Entry 8ETI (electron microscopy, 3.70 A resolution); this record covers chains 1 and 3 of the 45 polymer chains in the assembly.

== Chain 1 ==
Molecule: 3497-nt RNA strand
From: Schizosaccharomyces pombe
Sequence (3497 nucleotides; each row starts with the number of its first residue; note: 1 number in that range is skipped by the numbering (no residue carries it; nothing is unmodelled there)):
     1 AUUUGACCUC AAAUCAGGUA GGACUACGCG CUGAACUUAA GCAUAUCAAU AAGCGCAGGA
    61 AAAGAAAAUA ACCAUGAUUC CCUCAGUAAC GGCGAGUGAA GCGGGAAAAG CUCAAAUUUG
   121 AAAUCUGGCA ACAUUUCUUU UGUUGUCCGA GUUGUAAUUU CAAGAAGCUG CUUUGAGUGU
   181 AGACGAUCGG UCUAAGUUCC UUGGAACAGG ACGUCAGAGA GGGUGAGAAC CCCGUCUUUG
   241 GUCGAUUGGA UAUGCCAUAU AAAGCGCUUU CGAAGAGUCG AGUUGUUUGG GAAUGCAGCU
   301 CUAAAUGGGU GGUAAAUUUC AUCUAAAGCU AAAUAUUGGC GAGAGACCGA UAGCGAACAA
   361 GUAGAGUGAU CGAAAGAUGA AAAGAACUUU GAAAAGAGAG UUAAAUAGUA CGUGAAAUUG
   421 CUGAAAGGGA AGCAUUGGAA AUCAGUCUUA CCUGGGUGAG AUCAGUAGUC UCUUCGCGAG
   481 ACUAUGCACU CUGAACCUG
   501 GGU
  503A U
   504 AGGUCAGCAU CAGUUUUCGG GGGCGGAAAA AGAAUAAGGG AAGGUGGCUU UCCGGGUUCU
   564 GCCUGGGGAG UGUUUAUAGC CCUUGUUGUA AUACGUCCAC UGGGGACUGA GGACUGCGGC
   624 UUCGUGCCAA GGAUGCUGAC AUAAUGGUUU UCAAUGGCCC GUCUUGAAAC ACGGACCAAG
   684 GAGUCUAGCA UCUAUGCGAG UGUUUGGGUG AUGAAAACCC AUCCGCGAAA UGAAAGUGAA
   744 UGCAGGUGGG AACGCCCUUG UGGCGUGCAC CAUCGACCGA CCCGGAAGUU UGUCAAUGGA
   804 AGGGUUUGAG UAAGAGCAUA GCUGUUGGGA CCCGAAAGAU GGUGAACUAU GCCUGAAUAG
   864 GGUGAAGCCA GAGGAAACUC UGGUGGAGGC UCGUAGAGAU UCUGACGUGC AAAUCGAUCU
   924 UCAAAUUUGG GUAUAGGGGC GAAAGACUAA UCGAACCAUC UAGUAGCUGG UUCCUGCCGA
   984 AGUUUCCCUC AGGAUAGCAG AAACUCAGAU CAGUUUUAUG AGGUAAAGCG AAUGAUUAGA
  1044 GGUCUUGGGG AAGGAAUUUC CUCAACCUAU UCUCAAACUU UAAAUAUGUA AGACGCCCUU
  1104 GUCGCUUAAU UGGACGUGGG CCAUCGAAUG AGAGUUUCUA GUGGGCCAUU UUUGGUAAGC
  1164 AGAACUGGCG AUGCGGGAUG AACCGAACGU GAGGUUAAGG UGCCGGAAUG UACGCUCAUC
  1224 AGACACCAGA AAAGGUGUUA GUUCAUCUAG ACAGCAGGAC GGUGGCCAUG GAAGUCGGAA
  1284 UCCGCUAAGG AGUGUGUAAC AACUCACCUG CCGAAUGAAC UAGCCCUGAA AAUGGAUGGC
  1344 GCUUAAGCGU ACUACCCAUA CCUCACCGUC UGGGUUAGCU UUGAGAAGCU CAGACGAGUA
  1404 GGCAGGCGUG GAGGUUUGUG ACGAAGCCUU GGGCGUGAGC CUGGGUCGAA CAGCCUCUAG
  1464 UGCAGAUCUU GGUGGAAGUA GCAAAUAUUC AAAUGAGAAC UUUGAAGACU GAAGUGGGGA
  1524 AAGGUUCCAU GUGAACAGCA GUUGGACAUG GGUUAGUCGA UCCUAAGAGA UAGGGAAGCU
  1584 CCGUAUGAAA GUUGCACGAU UUUUCGUGCC UCCUAUCGAA AGGGAAUCCG GUUAAUAUUC
  1644 CGGAACCAGA AGGUGGAAUC AACACGGCAA CGUAAAUGAA GUUGGAGACG UCGGCGGGAG
  1704 CCCUGGGAAG AGUUCUCUUU UCUUUUUAAC AAACCAUUGA ACUACCCUGA AAUCGGUUUA
  1764 UCCGGAGCUA GGGUAUGGUG UUUGGAAGAG UUCAGCGCCU CAUGCUGAAU CCGGUGCGCU
  1824 CUCGACGGCC CUUGAAAAUC CAACGGAAGA AUGGACCUUC GGGUCCUUGU UUUCACAUCU
  1884 GGUCGUACUC AUAACCGCAG CAGGUCUCCA AGGUGAACAG CCUCUAGUUG AUAGAACAAU
  1944 GUAGAUAAGG GAAGUCGGCA AAAUGGAUCC GUAACUUCGG GAUAAGGAUU GGCUCUAAGG
  2004 GUUGGGUACG UUGGGCCUUG GAACCUGAAC GGUUGCUGGA CUGAGCGUGG ACCGAUGUCU
  2064 UUUCUCGCCU UUCGGGGUGA GAAGGGAUGU UGGACCUGCU UGGACCUUGG CGGCCGGGAA
  2124 GUCCUUGGUC GGGCUUUUCU CCUUCUCGGG GAUUAUGCUC UUACUGGCGU ACGUUUAACA
  2184 ACCAACUUAG AACUGGUACG GACAAGGGGA AUCUGACUGU CUAAUUAAAA CAUAGCAUUG
  2244 CGAUGGCCAG AAAGUGGUGU UGACGCAAUG UGAUUUCUGC CCAGUGCUCU GAAUGUCAAA
  2304 GUGAAGAAAU UCAACCAAGC GCGGGUAAAC GGCGGGAGUA ACUAUGACUC UCUUAAGGUA
  2364 GCCAAAUGCC UCGUCAUCUA ACUAGUGACG CGCAUGAAUG GAUUAACGAG AUUCCCACUG
  2424 UCCCUAUCUA CUAUCUAGCG AAACCACAGC CUGGGGAACG GGCCAGGCAA AAUCAGCGGG
  2484 GAAAGAAGAC CCUGUUGAGC UUGACUCUAG UUUGACAUUG UGAAGAGACA UAGAGGGUGU
  2544 AGGAUAAGUG GGAGUAUGUU UCGGCAUACG CCGGUGAAAU ACCACUACCU UUAUCGUUUC
  2604 UUUACUUAAU CAAUGAAGCG GAAUUGGGAU UUAUUUCCCA UAUUCUAGCG UUAAAGUUUC
  2664 UUCGCGAACU GAUCCGCGUU GAUGACAUUG UCAGGUGGGG AGUUUGGCUG GGGCGGCACA
  2724 UCUGUUAAAA GAUAACGCAG GUGUCCUAAG GGGGACUCAU CGAGAACAGA AAUCUCGAGU
  2784 AGAAUAAAAG GGUAAAAGUC CCCUUGAUUU UGAUUUUCAG UGUGAAUACA AACCAUGAAA
  2844 GUGUGGCCUA UCGAUCCUUU GUUCCCUCGA AAUUUGAGGA CAGAGGUGCC AGAAAAGUUA
  2904 CCACAGGGAU AACUGGCUUG UGGCAGUCAA GCGUUCAUAG CGACGUUGCU UUUUGAUUCU
  2964 UCGAUGUCGG CUCUUCCUAU CAUACCGAAG CAGAAUUCGG UAAGCGUUGG AUUGUUCACC
  3024 CACUAAUAGG GAACGUGAGC UGGGUUUAGA CCGUCGUGAG ACAGGUUAGU UUUACCCUAC
  3084 UGAUGAAGUG UCGUCGCAAU GGUAAUUCAA CUUAGUACGA GAGGAACCGU UGAUUCAGAU
  3144 CAUUGGUAUU UGCGGCUGCC UGACAAGGCA AUGCCGCGGA GCUAUCAUCU GCCGGAUAAC
  3204 GGCUGAACGC CUCUAAGCCA GAAUCCGUGC CAGAAAGCGA CGAUUUUUUG GUCCGCAUGA
  3264 UUUAUAUGUA UAAAAAUAGA GGUAGGACUU GUUCCUACUC UCCUGUAUCG UAGAAGAUGG
  3324 GCGAUGGUUG AUGAAACGGA AGUGUUUUAU UGACUUGUCC AUGAAAUUCC AUUGAAAUCU
  3384 UGUGCGGAAU CGAAUCCAUU GCAUACGACU UUAAUGUGGA ACGGGGUAUU GUAAGCAGUA
  3444 GAGUAGCCUU GUUGUUACGA UCUGCUGAGA UUAAGCCUUU GUUCCCAAGA UUUG
Unresolved in the structure: 1-2, 35-49, 91-95, 286-295, 313-318, 474-476, 493, 503A, 552-573, 668-670, 732-746, 780-814, 849-957, 991-994, 1026-1087, 1095-1129, 1227-1230, 1486-2439, 2459-2462, 2481-2924, 2936-2942, 2954-2976, 3011-3031, 3036-3081, 3160-3175, 3247-3268, 3290-3297, 3376-3393, 3442-3464
Differences from the reference sequence: conflict G501 (U9042 in 157310483), U503 (G9040 in 157310483), U2930 (C6612 in 157310483)

== Chain 3 ==
Protein: Protein mak16
From: Schizosaccharomyces pombe
Reference sequence: Q9UTE6 (MAK16_SCHPO); residues 1-302 here = UniProt positions 1-302
Amino-acid sequence (302 residues; each row starts with the number of its first residue):
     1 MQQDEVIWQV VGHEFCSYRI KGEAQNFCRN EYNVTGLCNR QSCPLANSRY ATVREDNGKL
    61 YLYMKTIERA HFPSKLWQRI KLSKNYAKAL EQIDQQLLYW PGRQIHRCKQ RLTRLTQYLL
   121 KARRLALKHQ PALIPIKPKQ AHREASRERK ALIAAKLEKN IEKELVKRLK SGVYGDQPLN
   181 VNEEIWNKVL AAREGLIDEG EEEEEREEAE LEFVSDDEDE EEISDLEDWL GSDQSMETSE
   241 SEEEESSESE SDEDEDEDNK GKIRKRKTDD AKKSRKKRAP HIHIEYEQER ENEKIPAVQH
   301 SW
Unresolved in the structure: 1-2, 193-302
UniProt features mapped onto this chain:
  - motif (Nuclear localization signal): Pro138 to Arg143, Ser274 to Ile282

== How chain 1 and chain 3 interact ==
Residue-residue contacts - 90 pairs, chain 1 then chain 3:
  U202(1) - Lys137(3)  hydrogen bond to the phosphate
  G203(1) - Lys137(3)  salt bridge to the phosphate
  G203(1) - Lys139(3)  hydrogen bond to the sugar
  G204(1) - Lys139(3)  hydrogen bond to the base
  U402(1) - Lys150(3)  base contact
  A403(1) - Lys139(3)  base contact
  A403(1) - Arg143(3)  sugar contact
  A403(1) - Arg147(3)  hydrogen bond to the phosphate
  A404(1) - His142(3)  sugar contact
  A404(1) - Ser146(3)  phosphate contact
  A404(1) - Arg147(3)  salt bridge to the phosphate
  A405(1) - Ser146(3)  hydrogen bond to the phosphate
  U406(1) - His142(3)  hydrogen bond to the sugar
  U406(1) - Arg149(3)  salt bridge to the phosphate
  U449(1) - Lys128(3)  salt bridge to the phosphate
  A450(1) - Lys128(3)  phosphate contact
  C451(1) - Arg124(3)  salt bridge to the phosphate
  C452(1) - Arg124(3)  salt bridge to the phosphate
  U462(1) - Lys59(3)  base contact
  U462(1) - Lys81(3)  sugar contact
  U462(1) - Leu82(3)  base contact
  U462(1) - Ser83(3)  base contact
  U462(1) - Lys84(3)  hydrogen bond to the base
  C472(1) - Lys75(3)  phosphate contact
  U473(1) - Lys75(3)  phosphate contact
  A479(1) - Arg79(3)  hydrogen bond to the sugar
  A479(1) - Ile80(3)  phosphate contact
  G480(1) - Tyr61(3)  hydrogen bond to the phosphate
  G480(1) - Arg79(3)  hydrogen bond to the sugar
  G480(1) - Lys81(3)  phosphate contact
  A481(1) - Lys59(3)  phosphate contact
  A481(1) - Tyr61(3)  hydrogen bond to the phosphate
  A481(1) - Lys81(3)  salt bridge to the phosphate
  C491(1) - Lys84(3)  sugar contact
  C491(1) - Asn85(3)  sugar contact
  U492(1) - Lys84(3)  sugar contact
  U492(1) - Asn85(3)  phosphate contact
  A494(1) - Leu120(3)  phosphate contact
  A494(1) - Arg123(3)  salt bridge to the phosphate
  A495(1) - Arg123(3)  salt bridge to the phosphate
  A495(1) - Leu127(3)  sugar contact
  G1381(1) - Arg103(3)  hydrogen bond to the sugar
  C1382(1) - Arg103(3)  salt bridge to the phosphate
  U1383(1) - Pro101(3)  phosphate contact
  U1383(1) - Gly102(3)  hydrogen bond to the phosphate
  U1383(1) - Ile105(3)  base contact
  U1383(1) - His106(3)  base contact
  U1383(1) - Lys109(3)  hydrogen bond to the base
  U1385(1) - Gln41(3)  phosphate contact
  U1385(1) - Gly102(3)  base contact
  U1385(1) - Arg103(3)  sugar contact
  U1385(1) - His106(3)  stacking on the base
  U1385(1) - Arg107(3)  hydrogen bond to the sugar
  G1386(1) - Gln41(3)  hydrogen bond to the phosphate
  G1386(1) - Arg107(3)  salt bridge to the phosphate
  A1387(1) - Arg40(3)  base contact
  A1387(1) - Gln41(3)  base contact
  A1387(1) - Arg103(3)  salt bridge to the phosphate
  G1388(1) - Trp8(3)  hydrogen bond to the phosphate
  G1388(1) - His13(3)  hydrogen bond to the phosphate
  G1388(1) - Arg19(3)  base contact
  G1388(1) - Asn26(3)  hydrogen bond to the base
  G1388(1) - Cys38(3)  hydrogen bond to the base
  G1388(1) - Asn39(3)  base contact
  G1388(1) - Arg40(3)  hydrogen bond to the sugar
  G1388(1) - Gln41(3)  hydrogen bond to the phosphate
  A1389(1) - Trp8(3)  hydrogen bond to the phosphate
  A1389(1) - Gln9(3)  phosphate contact
  A1389(1) - His13(3)  salt bridge to the phosphate
  A1390(1) - Gln9(3)  base contact
  A1390(1) - His13(3)  stacking on the base
  C1410(1) - Lys21(3)  salt bridge to the phosphate
  G1417(1) - Phe15(3)  base contact
  U1418(1) - Phe15(3)  sugar contact
  U1418(1) - Ser17(3)  sugar contact
  U1419(1) - Ser17(3)  sugar contact
  U1419(1) - Arg29(3)  hydrogen bond to the sugar
  C1425(1) - Pro135(3)  base contact
  C1425(1) - Ile136(3)  phosphate contact
  C1425(1) - Lys137(3)  sugar contact
  G1426(1) - Pro138(3)  phosphate contact
  G1426(1) - Lys139(3)  base contact
  C1450(1) - Pro138(3)  base contact
  C1450(1) - His142(3)  salt bridge to the phosphate
  G1451(1) - Pro138(3)  base contact
  C1457(1) - Phe15(3)  base contact
  C1457(1) - Lys21(3)  salt bridge to the phosphate
  C1458(1) - Glu14(3)  hydrogen bond to the sugar
  C1458(1) - Phe15(3)  sugar contact
  C1458(1) - Lys21(3)  salt bridge to the phosphate
Other interface residues (no listed pair), chain 1 (50 interface residues in all): A205, G398, A399, G400, A407, C482, U1420, C1437, G1438
Other interface residues (no listed pair), chain 3 (53 interface residues in all): Gly12, Glu23, Gln25, Asn47, Ile153, Lys156

== In short ==
50 residues of chain 1 and 53 residues of chain 3 are in contact; the contacts include 25 hydrogen bonds, 17
salt bridges and 2 aromatic stacking contacts. Polar contacts include G204(1)-Lys139(3), U462(1)-Lys84(3) and
U1383(1)-Lys109(3).
Here chain 1 is a 3497-nt RNA strand and chain 3 is Protein mak16, both from Schizosaccharomyces pombe. Entry
8ETI (Fkbp39 associated 60S nascent ribosome State 1) was determined by electron microscopy, deposited
together with 8ESQ, 8ESR, 8ETC, 8ETG, 8ETH, 8ETJ and 3 further entries.
